Entry 3S4G (X-ray diffraction, 6.00 A resolution (low resolution: residue-level contacts below are approximate; hydrogen-bond / salt-bridge calls are withheld)); this record covers chains A and C of the 3 polymer chains in the assembly.

# Chain A
Molecule: Capsid protein
From: Satellite tobacco necrosis virus 1
Reference sequence: P03606 (CAPSD_STNV1); residues 0-195 here correspond to UniProt positions 1-196 (UniProt number = residue number + 1)
Sequence (196 residues; numbered 0 to 195; the number before each row is that of its first residue; numbering starts at 0):
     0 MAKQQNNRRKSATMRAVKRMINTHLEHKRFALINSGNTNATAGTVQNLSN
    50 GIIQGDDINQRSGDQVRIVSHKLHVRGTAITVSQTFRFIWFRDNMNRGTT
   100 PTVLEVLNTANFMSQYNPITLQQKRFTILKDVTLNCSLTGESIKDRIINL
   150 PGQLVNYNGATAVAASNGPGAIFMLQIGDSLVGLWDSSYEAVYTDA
Disordered / not traced: 0-11
Curated features (UniProtKB/Swiss-Prot):
  - region: Met0 to Arg18 (RNA-binding)
  - binding site (Ca(2+)): Glu25, Asp55, Ser61, Gln64, Thr138, Asp194

# Chain C
Molecule: 4-nt RNA strand
Sequence (4 nucleotides; numbered 199 to 202; the number before each row is that of its first residue):
   199 UUUU

# Chain A / chain C interface
Contacting residue pairs (6):
  Met13(A) with U200(C)
  Arg14(A) with U200(C); U201(C)
  Lys17(A) with U202(C)
  Arg18(A) with U200(C); U201(C)
Other interface residues (no listed pair), chain A (6 interface residues in all): Ala15, Val68
Other interface residues (no listed pair), chain C (4 interface residues in all): U199

# Summary
6 residues of chain A face 4 of chain C across their interface. UniProt lists 6 Ca2+-binding residues on chain
A.
Here chain A is Capsid protein (Satellite tobacco necrosis virus 1) and chain C is a 4-nt RNA strand. Entry
3S4G (Low Resolution Structure of STNV complexed with RNA) was determined by X-ray diffraction together with
4V4M from the same study.
